PDB entry 5URM | X-ray diffraction, 2.80 A resolution | chain A

Chain A:
Molecule: U5 small nuclear ribonucleoprotein 200 kDa helicase
From: Homo sapiens
Notes: EC 3.6.4.13
UniProtKB: O75643 (U520_HUMAN); numbering as in UniProt (aligned over 395-2129)
Chain sequence (1738 residues; row label = number of the first residue in the row):
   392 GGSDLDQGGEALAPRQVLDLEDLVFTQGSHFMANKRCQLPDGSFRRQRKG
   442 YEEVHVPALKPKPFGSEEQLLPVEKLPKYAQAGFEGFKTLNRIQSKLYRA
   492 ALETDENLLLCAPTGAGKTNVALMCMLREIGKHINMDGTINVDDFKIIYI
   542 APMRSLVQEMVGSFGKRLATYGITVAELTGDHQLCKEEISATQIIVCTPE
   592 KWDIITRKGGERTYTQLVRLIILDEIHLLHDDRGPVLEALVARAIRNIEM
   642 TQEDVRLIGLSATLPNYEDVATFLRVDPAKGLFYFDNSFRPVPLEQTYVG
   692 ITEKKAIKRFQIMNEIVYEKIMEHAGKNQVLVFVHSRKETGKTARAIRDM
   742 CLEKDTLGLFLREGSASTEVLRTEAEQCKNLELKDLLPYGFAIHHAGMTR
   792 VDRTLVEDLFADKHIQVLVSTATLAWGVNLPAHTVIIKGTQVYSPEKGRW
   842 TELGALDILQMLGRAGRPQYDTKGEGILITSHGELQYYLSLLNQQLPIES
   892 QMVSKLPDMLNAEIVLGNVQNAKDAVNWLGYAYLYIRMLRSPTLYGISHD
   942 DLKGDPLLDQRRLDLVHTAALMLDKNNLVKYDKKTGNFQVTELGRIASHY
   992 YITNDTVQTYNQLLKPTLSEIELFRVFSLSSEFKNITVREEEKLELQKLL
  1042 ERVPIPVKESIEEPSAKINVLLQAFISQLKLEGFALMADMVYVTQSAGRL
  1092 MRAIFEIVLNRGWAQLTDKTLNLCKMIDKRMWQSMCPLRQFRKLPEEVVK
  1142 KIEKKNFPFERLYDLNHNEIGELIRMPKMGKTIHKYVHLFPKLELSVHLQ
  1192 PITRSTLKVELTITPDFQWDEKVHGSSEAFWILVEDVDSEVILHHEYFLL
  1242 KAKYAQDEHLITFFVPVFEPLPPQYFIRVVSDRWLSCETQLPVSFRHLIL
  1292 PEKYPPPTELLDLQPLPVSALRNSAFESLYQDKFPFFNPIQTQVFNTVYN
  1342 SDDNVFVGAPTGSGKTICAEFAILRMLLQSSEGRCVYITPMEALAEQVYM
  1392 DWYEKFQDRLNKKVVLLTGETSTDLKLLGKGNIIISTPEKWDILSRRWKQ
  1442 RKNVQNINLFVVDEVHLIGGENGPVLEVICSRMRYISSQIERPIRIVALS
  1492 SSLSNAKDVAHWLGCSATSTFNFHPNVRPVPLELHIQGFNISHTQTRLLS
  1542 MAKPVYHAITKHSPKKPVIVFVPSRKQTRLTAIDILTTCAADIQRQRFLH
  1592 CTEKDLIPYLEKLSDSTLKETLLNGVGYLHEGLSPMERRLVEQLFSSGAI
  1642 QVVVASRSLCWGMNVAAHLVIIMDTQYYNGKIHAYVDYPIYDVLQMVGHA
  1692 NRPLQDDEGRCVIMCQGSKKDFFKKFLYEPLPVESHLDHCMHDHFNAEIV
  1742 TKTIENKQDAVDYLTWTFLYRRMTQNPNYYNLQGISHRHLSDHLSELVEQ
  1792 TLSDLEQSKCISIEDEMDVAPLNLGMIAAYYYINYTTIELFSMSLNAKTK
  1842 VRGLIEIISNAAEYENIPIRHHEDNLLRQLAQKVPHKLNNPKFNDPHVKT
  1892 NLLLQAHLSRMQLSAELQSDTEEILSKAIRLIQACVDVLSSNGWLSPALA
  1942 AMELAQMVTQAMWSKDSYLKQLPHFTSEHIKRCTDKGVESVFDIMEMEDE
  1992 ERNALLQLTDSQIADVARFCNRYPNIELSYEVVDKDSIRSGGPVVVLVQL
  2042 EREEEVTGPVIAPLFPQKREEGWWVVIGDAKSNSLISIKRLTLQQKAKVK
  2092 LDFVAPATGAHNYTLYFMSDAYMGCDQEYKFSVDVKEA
Disordered / not traced: 392-403, 1976-1979, 2126-2129
Sequence notes: expression tag (392-394)
UniProt features mapped onto this chain:
  - motif: Asp615 to His618 (DEIH box), Asp1454 to His1457 (DEVH box)
  - binding site (ATP): Ala503 to Thr510, Ala1350 to Thr1357
  - modified residue: Tyr709 (Phosphotyrosine), Lys971 (N6-acetyllysine), Thr1428 (Phosphothreonine), Thr1765 (Phosphothreonine), Ser2002 (Phosphoserine)
  - natural variant: Cys502 (C502R: In RP33), Ala542 (A542V: In RP33), Arg681 (R681C: In RP33; R681H: In RP33), Pro682 (P682S: In RP33), Val683 (V683L: In RP33; uncertain significance), Tyr689 (Y689C: In RP33), Ile698 (I698V: In RP33), Gln885 (Q885E: In RP33), Ser1087 (S1087L: In RP33), Arg1090 (R1090L: In RP33), Phe1736 (F1736L: In a colorectal cancer sample), Arg1779 (R1779H: In RP33)
  - mutagenesis: Arg603 (R603A: Strongly decreases ATP-dependent RNA helicase activity), Arg637 (R637A: Strongly decreases ATP-dependent RNA helicase activity), Lys1544 (K1544A: Decreases ATP-dependent RNA helicase activity), His1548 (H1548A: Strongly decreases ATP-dependent RNA helicase activity), Thr1578 (T1578A: Decreases ATP-dependent RNA helicase activity)
Small-molecule neighbours: T-1206548 (8LV; 3-(5-{[(2R)-5-amino-2-cyclohexyl-7-oxo-2,3-dihydro-7H-[1,3,4]thiadiazolo[3,2-a]pyrimidin-6-yl]methyl}furan-2-yl)benzoic acid): Pro543, Met544, Arg545, Ser546, Thr589, Glu591, Lys592, Ile595, Arg624, Ala813, Thr814, Trp817, Asp848

Summary:
Ligands of chain A: T-1206548. Curated annotation (UniProt) lists 16 ATP-binding residues and 5 mutagenesis
sites.
Chain A is U5 small nuclear ribonucleoprotein 200 kDa helicase (Homo sapiens); the structure, Crystal
structure of human BRR2 in complex with T-1206548, was determined by X-ray diffraction (same publication as
5URJ and 5URK).
